Entry 8WIY (electron microscopy, 2.31 A resolution); this record covers chains A and B.

== Chain A ==
Protein: Hemoglobin subunit alpha
Source organism: Alligator mississippiensis
UniProt: P01999 (HBA_ALLMI); residues 0-141 here correspond to UniProt positions 1-142 (UniProt number = residue number + 1)
Amino-acid sequence (142 residues; each row starts with the number of its first residue; numbering starts at 0):
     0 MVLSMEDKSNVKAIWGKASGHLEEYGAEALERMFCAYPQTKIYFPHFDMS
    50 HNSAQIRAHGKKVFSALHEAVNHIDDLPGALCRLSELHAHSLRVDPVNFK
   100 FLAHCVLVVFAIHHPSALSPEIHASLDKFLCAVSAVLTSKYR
Disordered / not traced: 0
Bound ions: heme Fe: H87 (together with oxygen molecule)
Ligand contacts:
  - heme (HEM): T39, Y42, F43, H45, F46, H58, K61, V62, A65, L66, R82, L83, L86, H87, L91, V93, N97, F98, L101, V132, L136
  - oxygen molecule (OXY): L29, F43, H58, V62, H87

== Chain B ==
Protein: Hemoglobin subunit beta
Source organism: Alligator mississippiensis
UniProt: P02130 (HBB_ALLMI); numbering as in UniProt (aligned over 1-146)
Amino-acid sequence (146 residues; numbered 1 to 146; the number before each row is that of its first residue):
     1 ASFDAHERKFIVDLWAKVDVAQCGADALSRMLIVYPWKRRYFEHFGKMCN
    51 AHDILHNSKVQEHGKKVLASFGEAVKHLDNIKGHFANLSKLHCEKFHVDP
   101 ENFKLLGDIIIIVLAAHHPEDFSVECHAAFQKLVRQVAAALAAEYH
Bound ions: heme Fe: H92 (together with oxygen molecule)
Ligand contacts:
  - heme (HEM): M31, K38, Y41, F42, H44, F45, H63, K66, V67, S70, F71, F85, L88, L91, H92, F96, V98, N102, F103, L106, V137, L141
  - oxygen molecule (OXY): L28, F42, H63, V67, H92

== Chain A / chain B interface ==
Pairs across the interface - 27 pairs, chain A then chain B:
  E30(A) with V124(B)
  R31(A) with F122(B), hydrogen bond (side chain-backbone); S123(B); V124(B); H127(B), hydrogen bond
  C34(A) with V124(B), hydrophobic; A128(B)
  A35(A) with Q131(B)
  Y36(A) with Q131(B), hydrogen bond
  H103(A) with D108(B), salt bridge; I111(B); I112(B)
  V107(A) with I111(B), hydrophobic; H127(B)
  A110(A) with I112(B); A116(B)
  I111(A) with P119(B)
  P114(A) with A116(B)
  L117(A) with R30(B), hydrogen bond (backbone-side chain)
  S118(A) with R30(B)
  P119(A) with R30(B); I33(B)
  H122(A) with R30(B), hydrogen bond; V34(B); I109(B); I112(B)
  D126(A) with V34(B)
Other interface residues (no listed pair), chain A (19 interface residues in all): C104, L106, E120, A123
Other interface residues (no listed pair), chain B (20 interface residues in all): Y35, L55, A115, E125, R135

== Overview ==
The interface between chain A and chain B involves 19 residues on one side and 20 on the other; the contacts
include 5 hydrogen bonds and 1 salt bridge. Among the polar pairs are H103(A)-D108(B), R31(A)-F122(B) and
R31(A)-H127(B). Chain A binds heme and oxygen molecule.
Here chain A is Hemoglobin subunit alpha and chain B is Hemoglobin subunit beta, both from Alligator
mississippiensis. Entry 8WIY (cryo-EM structure of alligator haemoglobin in oxy form) was determined by
electron microscopy (same publication as 8WIX, 8WIZ, 8WJ0, 8WJ1 and 8WJ2).
